8DGF - chains B and F of the 8 polymer chains in the assembly; structure by electron microscopy, 2.90 A resolution.

[Chain B]
Molecule: ATP-binding protein Avs4
Organism: Escherichia coli
Chain sequence (1587 residues; each row starts with the number of its first residue):
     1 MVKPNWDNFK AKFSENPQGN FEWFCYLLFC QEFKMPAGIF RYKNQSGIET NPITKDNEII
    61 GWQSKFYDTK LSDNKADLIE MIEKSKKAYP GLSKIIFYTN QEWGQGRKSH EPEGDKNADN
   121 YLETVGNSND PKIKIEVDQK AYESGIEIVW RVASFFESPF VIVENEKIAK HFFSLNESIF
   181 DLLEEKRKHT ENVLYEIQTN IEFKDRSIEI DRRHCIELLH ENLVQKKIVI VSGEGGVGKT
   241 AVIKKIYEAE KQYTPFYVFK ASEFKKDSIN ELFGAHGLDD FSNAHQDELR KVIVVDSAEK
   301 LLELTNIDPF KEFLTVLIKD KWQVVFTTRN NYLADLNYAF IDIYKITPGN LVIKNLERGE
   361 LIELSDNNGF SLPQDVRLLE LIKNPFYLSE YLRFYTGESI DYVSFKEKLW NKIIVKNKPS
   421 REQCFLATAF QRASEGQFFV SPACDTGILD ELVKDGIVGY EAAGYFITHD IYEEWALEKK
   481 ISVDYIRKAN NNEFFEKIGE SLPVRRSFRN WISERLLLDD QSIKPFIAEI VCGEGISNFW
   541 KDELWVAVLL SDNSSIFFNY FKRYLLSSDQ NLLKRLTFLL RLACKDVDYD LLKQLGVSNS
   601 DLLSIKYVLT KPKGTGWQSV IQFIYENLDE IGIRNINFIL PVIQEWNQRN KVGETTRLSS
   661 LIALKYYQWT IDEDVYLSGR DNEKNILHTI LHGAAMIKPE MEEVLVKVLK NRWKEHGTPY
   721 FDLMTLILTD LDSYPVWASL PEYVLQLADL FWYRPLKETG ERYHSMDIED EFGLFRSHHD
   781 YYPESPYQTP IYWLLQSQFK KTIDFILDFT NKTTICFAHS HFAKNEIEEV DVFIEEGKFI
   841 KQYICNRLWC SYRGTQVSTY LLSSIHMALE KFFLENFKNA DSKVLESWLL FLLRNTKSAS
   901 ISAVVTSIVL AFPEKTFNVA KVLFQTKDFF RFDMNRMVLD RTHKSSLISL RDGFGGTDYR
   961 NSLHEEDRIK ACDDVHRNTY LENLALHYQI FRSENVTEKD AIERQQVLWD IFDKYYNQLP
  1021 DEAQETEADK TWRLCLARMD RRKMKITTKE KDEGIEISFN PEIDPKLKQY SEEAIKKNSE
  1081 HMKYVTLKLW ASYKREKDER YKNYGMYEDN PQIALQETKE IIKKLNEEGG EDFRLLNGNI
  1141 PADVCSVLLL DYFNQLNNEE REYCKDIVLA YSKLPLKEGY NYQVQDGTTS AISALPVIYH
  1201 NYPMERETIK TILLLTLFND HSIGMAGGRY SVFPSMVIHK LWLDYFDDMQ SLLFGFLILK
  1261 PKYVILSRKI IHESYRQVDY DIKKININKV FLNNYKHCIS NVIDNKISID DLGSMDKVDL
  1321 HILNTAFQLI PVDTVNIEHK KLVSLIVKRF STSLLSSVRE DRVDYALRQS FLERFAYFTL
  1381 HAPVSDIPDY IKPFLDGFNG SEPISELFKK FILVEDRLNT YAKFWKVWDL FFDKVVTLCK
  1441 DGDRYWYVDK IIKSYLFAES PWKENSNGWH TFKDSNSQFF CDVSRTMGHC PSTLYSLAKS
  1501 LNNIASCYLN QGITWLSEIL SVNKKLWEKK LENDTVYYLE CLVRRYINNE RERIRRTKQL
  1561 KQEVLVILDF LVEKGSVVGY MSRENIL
Not modelled in the structure: 1, 104-129, 757-766, 949-960, 1278-1281
Modified / non-standard residues: M1 (N-formylmethionine; FME)
Disulfides: C1439-C1490
Bound ions: Mg2+: T240 (together with ATP)
Ligand contacts: ATP (adenosine-5'-triphosphate): Q198, T199, N200, I201, I208, E209, I210, R212, E234, G235, G236, V237, G238, K239, T240, A241, K245, R329, P385, F386, S389
Reported in the primary citation:
  - catalytic residues: E49
  - self-association interface (contacts with another copy of this molecule): F33 to P52
  - mutagenesis - Q63A/K65A: abolished catalytic activity on gp8

[Chain F]
Molecule: Portal protein
Organism: Escherichia phage PhiV-1
UniProt: A0A7G3WWQ5 (A0A7G3WWQ5_9CAUD); numbering as in UniProt (aligned over 1-535)
Chain sequence (535 residues; each row starts with the number of its first residue):
     1 MASSQKREGF AENGAKAVYD ALKNDRNSYE TRAENCAKYT IPSLFPKDSD NASTDYTTPW
    61 QAVGARGLNN LASKLMLALF PMQTWMKLTI SEFEAKQLVA QPAELAKVEE GLSMVERILM
   121 NYIESNSYRV TLFETLKQLV VAGNALLYIP EPEGAYNPMK LYRLSSYVVQ RDAFGTVLQI
   181 VTLDKTAYAA LPEDVRNAMD SGQEHKGDEM IDVYTHIYLD EESGEYLKYE EIDGVEVDGT
   241 DASYPVDACP YIPVRMVRID GESYGRSYCE EYLGDLRSLE NLQEAIVKMS MISAKVIGLV
   301 NPAGITQVRR LTKAQTGDFV SGRPEDISFL QLEKAADFSV AKAVSEQIEG RLSYAFMLNS
   361 AVQRTGERVT AEEIRYVASE LEDTLGGVYS ILSQELQLPM VRVLLKQLQA TNQIPELPKE
   421 AVEPTISTGM EALGRGQDLD KLERCIAAWS ALAPMQNDPD INIATIKLRI ANAIGIDTSG
   481 ILKTPEEKQQ EMAEAAQGTA LENAAASAGA GAGALATASP ENMEAAAAQA GMVPN
Not modelled in the structure: 1-5, 360-371, 456-535

[Interface between chain B and chain F]
Pairs across the interface (156):
  L595(B) - L442(F)  hydrophobic
  Y607(B) - K441(F)
  L609(B) - L442(F)  hydrophobic
  Q648(B) - E443(F)  hydrogen bond
  R649(B) - E443(F)  salt bridge
  Y676(B) - R117(F)
  Y676(B) - N121(F)
  Y676(B) - S125(F)
  G679(B) - M82(F)
  R680(B) - M82(F)
  N682(B) - R435(F)
  N682(B) - L439(F)
  E683(B) - L439(F)
  E683(B) - R444(F)  salt bridge
  H688(B) - R444(F)
  D730(B) - R444(F)  salt bridge
  L731(B) - A448(F)  hydrophobic
  L731(B) - A451(F)
  D732(B) - R444(F)  salt bridge
  D732(B) - A447(F)
  Y734(B) - A451(F)  hydrophobic
  D767(B) - K137(F)  salt bridge
  R776(B) - E134(F)  salt bridge
  H779(B) - F133(F)
  Y782(B) - N69(F)
  Y782(B) - N70(F)
  Y782(B) - S73(F)
  Y787(B) - L452(F)  hydrophobic
  W793(B) - A451(F)
  H821(B) - N51(F)
  F822(B) - S43(F)
  F822(B) - Y56(F)  hydrophobic
  N825(B) - N51(F)  hydrogen bond (side chain-backbone)
  N825(B) - A52(F)  hydrogen bond (side chain-backbone)
  N825(B) - S53(F)  hydrogen bond (side chain-backbone)
  N825(B) - T54(F)  hydrogen bond (side chain-backbone)
  N825(B) - D55(F)
  E826(B) - T58(F)  hydrogen bond
  R847(B) - T58(F)  hydrogen bond
  G854(B) - R66(F)
  T855(B) - A62(F)
  Q856(B) - T58(F)
  V857(B) - A65(F)  hydrophobic
  Y860(B) - N69(F)
  H943(B) - R66(F)  hydrogen bond
  S945(B) - E346(F)
  S946(B) - R66(F)
  S946(B) - E349(F)  hydrogen bond
  L947(B) - R66(F)
  Y980(B) - Q331(F)  hydrogen bond
  N983(B) - Q331(F)  hydrogen bond
  H987(B) - P324(F)
  Q989(B) - F319(F)
  I990(B) - L311(F)  hydrophobic
  I990(B) - F319(F)
  I990(B) - V320(F)  hydrogen bond (backbone-backbone)
  F991(B) - V320(F)
  F991(B) - G322(F)
  F991(B) - I327(F)  hydrophobic
  R992(B) - V320(F)  hydrogen bond (backbone-backbone)
  R992(B) - S321(F)
  R992(B) - G322(F)  hydrogen bond (backbone-backbone)
  S993(B) - G322(F)
  E994(B) - R323(F)  salt bridge
  A1001(B) - F319(F)  hydrophobic
  I1002(B) - F319(F)
  Q1005(B) - T316(F)  hydrogen bond (side chain-backbone)
  Q1005(B) - G317(F)
  Q1005(B) - F319(F)
  W1009(B) - T316(F)
  L1034(B) - I292(F)
  R1038(B) - M291(F)
  R1038(B) - S293(F)  hydrogen bond (side chain-backbone)
  R1041(B) - T316(F)
  I1046(B) - L311(F)
  I1046(B) - T312(F)
  E1053(B) - L299(F)
  E1053(B) - V300(F)
  E1053(B) - N301(F)
  G1054(B) - V300(F)
  I1055(B) - L299(F)
  I1055(B) - V300(F)  hydrogen bond (backbone-backbone)
  I1055(B) - G304(F)
  I1055(B) - R309(F)
  E1056(B) - I297(F)
  E1056(B) - G298(F)
  I1057(B) - I297(F)
  I1057(B) - G298(F)  hydrogen bond (backbone-backbone)
  S1058(B) - V296(F)
  S1058(B) - I297(F)
  F1059(B) - V296(F)  hydrogen bond (backbone-backbone)
  F1059(B) - F329(F)  hydrophobic
  P1061(B) - A294(F)
  Y1070(B) - I292(F)  hydrophobic
  S1071(B) - I292(F)  hydrogen bond (side chain-backbone)
  A1074(B) - I292(F)  hydrophobic
  I1075(B) - I292(F)  hydrophobic
  S1079(B) - D337(F)
  H1081(B) - N281(F)
  M1082(B) - L282(F)  hydrophobic
  M1082(B) - A341(F)  hydrophobic
  V1085(B) - V344(F)  hydrophobic
  T1086(B) - V340(F)
  L1089(B) - V340(F)  hydrophobic
  L1089(B) - A343(F)  hydrophobic
  L1089(B) - V344(F)  hydrophobic
  L1089(B) - Q347(F)
  S1092(B) - Q347(F)
  Y1093(B) - Q347(F)
  D1132(B) - N281(F)  hydrogen bond
  L1135(B) - R277(F)
  L1135(B) - S278(F)
  L1135(B) - N281(F)
  N1181(B) - E270(F)  hydrogen bond
  Q1183(B) - E270(F)  hydrogen bond (side chain-backbone)
  Q1183(B) - E271(F)
  Q1183(B) - L273(F)
  V1184(B) - E271(F)  hydrogen bond (backbone-backbone)
  V1184(B) - Y272(F)  hydrophobic
  Q1185(B) - R351(F)
  S1222(B) - V257(F)
  I1223(B) - E271(F)
  G1224(B) - E271(F)  hydrogen bond (backbone-side chain)
  M1225(B) - Y268(F)  hydrophobic
  M1225(B) - T384(F)
  A1226(B) - T384(F)
  R1359(B) - Q394(F)
  R1362(B) - Q394(F)
  Y1365(B) - G387(F)
  Q1369(B) - D383(F)
  L1413(B) - I374(F)  hydrophobic
  D1416(B) - E372(F)
  D1416(B) - E373(F)  hydrogen bond (side chain-backbone)
  D1416(B) - I374(F)  hydrogen bond (side chain-backbone)
  R1417(B) - Y376(F)
  R1444(B) - E109(F)  salt bridge
  Y1445(B) - E92(F)
  Y1445(B) - K96(F)
  W1446(B) - E92(F)  hydrogen bond (backbone-side chain)
  P1461(B) - I374(F)
  P1461(B) - R375(F)  hydrogen bond (backbone-backbone)
  W1462(B) - E373(F)
  W1462(B) - I374(F)  hydrophobic
  W1462(B) - R375(F)  hydrogen bond (backbone-side chain)
  K1463(B) - E372(F)  hydrogen bond (side chain-backbone)
  K1463(B) - E373(F)  hydrogen bond (backbone-backbone)
  K1463(B) - I374(F)
  K1463(B) - R375(F)
  S1466(B) - E373(F)  hydrogen bond
  W1469(B) - E373(F)
  N1533(B) - A432(F)
  D1534(B) - A432(F)
  D1534(B) - L433(F)  hydrogen bond (side chain-backbone)
  D1534(B) - G434(F)  hydrogen bond (side chain-backbone)
  D1534(B) - R435(F)
  Y1537(B) - Q437(F)  hydrogen bond
Interface residues without a listed pair, chain B (127 interface residues in all): L591, Q594, D681, H716, N846, P913, E914, M934, N935, V938, L939, R941, T942, L963, E998, T1031, R1042, T1048, N1060, N1078, Y1182, D1364, I1412, E1464, G1468, I1504
Interface residues without a listed pair, chain F (117 interface residues in all): L44, P59, W60, V63, L71, G274, Q283, A285, I286, V287, S290, K295, A303, V308, Q315, L332, M357, A378, E380, L385, G386, V388, I391, I446, W449, S450

[In short]
The interface between chain B and chain F involves 127 residues on one side and 117 on the other; the contacts
include 36 hydrogen bonds and 8 salt bridges. Polar pairs include R649(B)-E443(F), E683(B)-R444(F) and
D730(B)-R444(F). Ligands of chain B: ATP. From the paper: the catalytic residue E49(B); Q63A/K65A of chain B
abolish catalytic activity on gp8.
Chain B is ATP-binding protein Avs4 (Escherichia coli) and chain F is Portal protein (Escherichia phage
PhiV-1); the structure, Avs4 bound to phage PhiV-1 portal, was determined by electron microscopy together with
8DGC from the same study.
